9M8M - chains D and E of the 36 polymer chains in the assembly; structure by electron microscopy, 2.30 A resolution.

== Chain D ==
Molecule: Light-harvesting complex 1 alpha chain
From: Rhodothalassium salexigens DSM 2132
Reference sequence: A0A4R2PMJ4 (A0A4R2PMJ4_RHOSA); residue numbers follow UniProt; this construct covers 1-59
Sequence (59 residues; numbered 1 to 59; the number before each row is that of its first residue):
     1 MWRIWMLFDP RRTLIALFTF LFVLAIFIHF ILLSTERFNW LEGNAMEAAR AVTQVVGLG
Disordered / not traced: 48-59
Modified residues: M1 (N-formylmethionine; FME)
Ion coordination: bacteriochlorophyll a Mg near H29 (its only coordinating residue here)
Ligand contacts:
  - bacteriochlorophyll a (BCL), molecule 1: F18, T19, L21, F22, V23, A25, H29, L32, W40
  - bacteriochlorophyll a (BCL), molecule 2: L21, L24, A25, I28, H29, L32, F38
  - spirilloxanthin (CRT), molecule 1: M1, R3, I4, L7
  - spirilloxanthin (CRT), molecule 2: L14, L17, F18, F20, L21, L24, F27, I28, I31
  - spirilloxanthin (CRT), molecule 3: F22, A25, I26, H29, F30, L33, W40
  - ubiquinone-10 (U10): M1, I4, W5, F8, D9, R12, T13, A16

== Chain E ==
Molecule: Light-harvesting complex 1 beta chain
From: Rhodothalassium salexigens DSM 2132
Reference sequence: A0A4R2PKF8 (A0A4R2PKF8_RHOSA); residues 1-67 here = UniProt positions 1-67
Sequence (67 residues; each row starts with the number of its first residue):
     1 MADNTGLTGL SEDEAKEFHK IFVQSFIGFT VVAIIAHLLA WSWRPWIPGP EGYASVMDTL
    61 SSLPLLG
Disordered / not traced: 1-6, 54-67
Ion coordination: bacteriochlorophyll a Mg near H37 (its only coordinating residue here)
Ligand contacts:
  - bacteriochlorophyll a (BCL), molecule 1: F29, V32, A33, A36, H37, A40, W43
  - bacteriochlorophyll a (BCL), molecule 2: F29, T30, A33, H37, A40, W46
  - spirilloxanthin (CRT): E14, E17, F18, I21, F22, S25, F26, F29
  - ubiquinone-10 (U10): H19, F22, V23, F26, I27

== Chain D / chain E interface ==
Residue-residue contacts (35):
  M1(D) with H19(E)
  W2(D) with E12(E); A15(E); K16(E); H19(E)
  W5(D) with T8(E), hydrogen bond (backbone-side chain); L10(E); A15(E); F18(E), hydrophobic; H19(E), hydrogen bond; F22(E), hydrophobic
  M6(D) with L7(E); T8(E), hydrogen bond (backbone-side chain); L10(E)
  L7(D) with L7(E), hydrophobic; T8(E)
  F8(D) with T8(E)
  D9(D) with T8(E)
  P10(D) with L10(E), hydrophobic; F18(E), hydrophobic
  L14(D) with F22(E), hydrophobic
  L17(D) with F22(E), hydrophobic
  L21(D) with F29(E), hydrophobic
  R37(D) with R44(E), hydrogen bond (backbone-side chain); P45(E), hydrogen bond (side chain-backbone); Y53(E)
  F38(D) with W43(E); R44(E); P45(E); W46(E), hydrophobic; Y53(E)
  N44(D) with R44(E), hydrogen bond (backbone-side chain)
  M46(D) with W43(E); R44(E)
  E47(D) with Y53(E)
Interface residues without a listed pair, chain D (19 interface residues in all): E36, W40, A45
Interface residues without a listed pair, chain E (16 interface residues in all): S11

== In short ==
The interface between chain D and chain E involves 19 residues on one side and 16 on the other, with 6
hydrogen bonds. Polar contacts include W5(D)-T8(E), W5(D)-H19(E) and M6(D)-T8(E).
Chain D is Light-harvesting complex 1 alpha chain and chain E is Light-harvesting complex 1 beta chain, both
from Rhodothalassium salexigens DSM 2132; the structure, Structure of photosynthetic LH1-RC complex the
Halophilic Nonsulfur Purple Bacterium, Rhodothalassium salexigens, was determined by electron microscopy.
